Entry 7OHY (electron microscopy, 3.90 A resolution); this record covers chains 1 and e of the 26 polymer chains in the assembly.

Chain 1:
Molecule: 25S rRNA
Source organism: Saccharomyces cerevisiae S288C
Sequence (3396 nucleotides; numbered 1 to 3396 plus 87 insertion-coded residues; 87 numbers in that range are skipped by the numbering (no residue carries them; nothing is unmodelled there); the number before each row is that of its first residue; a row labelled like 990A-990Z holds insertion residues (990A, then the next letters in order)):
     1 GUUUGACCUCAAAUCAGGUAGGAGUACCCGCUGAACUUAAGCAUAUCAAU
    51 AAGCGGAGGAAAAGAAACCAACCGGGAUUGCCUUAGUAACGGCGAGUGAA
   101 GCGGCAAAAGCUCAAAUUUGAAAUCUGGUACCUUCGGUGCCCGAGUUGUA
   151 AUUUGGAGAGGGCAACUUUGGGGCCGUUCCUUGUCUAUGUUCCUUGGAAC
   201 AGGACGUCAUAGAGGGUGAGAAUCCCGUGUGGCGAGGAGUGCGGUUCUUU
   251 GUAAAGUGCCUUCGAAGAGUCGAGUUGUUUGGGAAUGCAGCUCUAAGUGG
   301 GUGGUAAAUUCCAUCUAAAGCUAAAUAUUGGCGAGAGACCGAUAGCGAAC
   351 AAGUACAGUGAUGGAAAGAUGAAAAGAACUUUGAAAAGAGAGUGAAAAAG
   401 UACGUGAAAUUGUUGAAAGGGAAGGGCAUUUGAUCAGACAUGGUGUUUUG
   451 UGCCCUCUGCUCCUUGUGGGUAGGGGAAUCUCGCAUUUCACUGGGCCAGC
   501 AUCAGUUUUGGUGGCAGGAUAAAUCCAUAGGAAUGUAGCUUGCCUCGGUA
   551 AGUAUUAUAGCCUGUGGGAAUACUGCCAGCUGGGACUGAGGACUGCGACG
   601 UAAGUCAAGGAUGCUGGCAUAAUGGUUAUAUGCCGCCCGUCUUGAAACAC
   651 GGACCAAGGAGUCUAACGUCUAUGCGAGUGUUUGGGUGUAAAACCCAUAC
   701 GCGUAAUGAAAGUGAACGUAGGUUGGGGCCUCGCAAGAGGUGCACAAUCG
   751 ACCGAUCCUGAUGUCUUCGGAUGGAUUUGAGUAAGAGCAUAGCUGUUGGG
   801 ACCCGAAAGAUGGUGAACUAUGCCUGAAUAGGGUGAAGCCAGAGGAAACU
   851 CUGGUGGAGGCUCGUAGCGGUUCUGACGUGCAAAUCGAUCGUCGAAUUUG
   901 GGUAUAGGGGCGAAAGACUAAUCGAACCAUCUAGUAGCUGGUUCCUGCCG
   951 AAGUUUCCCUCAGGAUAGCAGAAGCUCGUAUCAGUUUUAU
990A-990Z GAGGUAAAGCGAAUGAUUAGAGGUUC
991A-991Z CGGGGUCGAAAUGACCUUGACCUAUU
992A-992Z CUCAAACUUUAAAUAUGUAAGAAGUC
993A-993I CUUGUUACU
  1060 UAA
  1081 UUGAACGUGGACAUUUGAAUGAAGAGCUUUUAGUGGGCCAUUUUUGGUAA
  1131 GCAGAACUGGCGAUGCGGGAUGAACCGAACGUAGAGUUAAGGUGCCGGAA
  1181 UACACGCUCAUCAGACACCACAAAAGGUGUUAGUUCAUCUAGACAGCCGG
  1231 ACGGUGGCCAUGGAAGUCGGAAUCCGCUAAGGAGUGUGUAACAACUCACC
  1281 GGCCGAAUGAACUAGCCCUGAAAAUGGAUGGCGCUCAAGCGUGUUACCUA
  1331 UACUCUACCGUCAGGGUUGAUAUGAUGCCCUGACGAGUAGGCAGGCGUGG
  1381 AGGUCAGUGACGAAGCCUAGACCGUAAGGUCGGGUCGAACGGCCUCUAGU
  1431 GCAGAUCUUGGUGGUAGUAGCAAAUAUUCAAAUGAGAACUUUGAAGACUG
  1481 AAGUGGGGAAAGGUUCCACGUCAACAGCAGUUGGACGUGGGUUAGUCGAU
  1531 CCUAAGAGAUGGGGAAGCUCCGUUUCAAAGGCCUGAUUUUAUGCAGGCCA
  1581 CCAUCGAAAGGGAAUCCGGUUAAGAUUCCGGAACCUGGAUAUGGAUUCUU
  1631 CACGGUAACGUAACUGAAUGUGGAGACGUCGGCGCGAGCCCUGGGAGGAG
  1681 UUAUCUUUUCUUCUUAACAGCUUAUCACCCCGGAAUUGGUUUAUCCGGAG
  1731 AUGGGGUCUUAUGGCUGGAAGAGGCCAGCACCUUUGCUGGCUCCGGUGCG
  1781 CUUGUGACGGCCCGUGAAAAUCCACAGGAAGGAAUAGUUUUCAUGCCAGG
  1831 UCGUACUGAUAACCGCAGCAGGUCUCCAAGGUGAACAGCCUCUAGUUGAU
  1881 AGAAUAAUGUAGAUAAGGGAAGUCGGCAAAAUAGAUCCGUAACUUCGGGA
  1931 UAAGGAUUGGCUCUAAGGGUCGGGUAGUGAGGGCCUUGGUCAGACGCAGC
  1981 GGGCGUGCUUGUGGACUGCUUGGUGGGGCUUGCUCUGCUAGGCGGACUAC
  2031 UUGCGUGCCUUGUUGUAGACGGCCUUGGUAGGUCUCUUGUAGACCGUCGC
  2081 UUGCUACAAUUAACGAUCAACUUAGAACUGGUACGGACAAGGGGAAUCUG
  2131 ACUGUCUAAUUAAAACAUAGCAUUGCGAUGGUCAGAAAGUGAUGUUGACG
  2181 CAAUGUGAUUUCUGCCCAGUGCUCUGAAUGUCAAAGUGAAGAAAUUCAAC
  2231 CAAGCGCGGGUAAACGGCGGGAGUAACUAUGACUCUCUUAAGGUAGCCAA
  2281 AUGCCUCGUCAUCUAAUUAGUGACGCGCAUGAAUGGAUUAACGAGAUUCC
  2331 CACUGUCCCUAUCUACUAUCUAGCGAAACCACAGCCAAGGGAACGGGCUU
  2381 GGCAGAAUCAGCGGGGAAAGAAGACCCUGUUGAGCUUGACUCUAGUUUGA
  2431 CAUUGUGAAGAGACAUAGAGGGUGUAGAAUAAGUGGGAGCUUCGGCGCCA
  2481 GUGAAAUACCACUACCUUUAUAGUUUCUUUACUUAUUCAAUGAAGCGGAG
  2531 CUGGAAUUCAUUUUCCACGUUCUAGCAUUCAAGGUCCCAUUCGGGGCUGA
  2581 UCCGGGUUGAAGACAUUGUCAGGUGGGGAGUUUGGCUGGGGCGGCACAUC
  2631 UGUUAAACGAUAACGCAGAUGUCCUAAGGGGGGCUCAUGGAGAACAGAAA
  2681 UCUCCAGUAGAACAAAAGGGUAAAAGCCCCCUUGAUUUUGAUUUUCAGUG
  2731 UGAAUACAAACCAUGAAAGUGUGGCCUAUCGAUCCUUUAGUCCCUCGGAA
  2781 UUUGAGGCUAGAGGUGCCAGAAAAGUUACCACAGGGAUAACUGGCUUGUG
  2831 GCAGUCAAGCGUUCAUAGCGACAUUGCUUUUUGAUUCUUCGAUGUCGGCU
  2881 CUUCCUAUCAUACCGAAGCAGAAUUCGGUAAGCGUUGGAUUGUUCACCCA
  2931 CUAAUAGGGAACGUGAGCUGGGUUUAGACCGUCGUGAGACAGGUUAGUUU
  2981 UACCCUACUGAUGAAUGUUACCGCAAUAGUAAUUGAACUUAGUACGAGAG
  3031 GAACAGUUCAUUCGGAUAAUUGGUUUUUGCGGCUGUCUGAUCAGGCAUUG
  3081 CCGCGAAGCUACCAUCCGCUGGAUUAUGGCUGAACGCCUCUAAGUCAGAA
  3131 UCCAUGCUAGAACGCGGUGAUUUCUUUGCUCCACACAAUAUAGAUGGAUA
  3181 CGAAUAAGGCGUCCUUGUGGCGUCGCUGAACCAUAGCAGGCUAGCAACGG
  3231 UGCACUUGGCGGAAAGGCCUUGGGUGCUUGCUGGCGAAUUGCAAUGUCAU
  3281 UUUGCGUGGGGAUAAAUCAUUUGUAUACGACUUAGAUGUACAACGGGGUA
  3331 UUGUAAGCAGUAGAGUAGCCUUGUUGUUACGAUCUGCUGAGAUUAAGCCU
  3381 UUGUUGUCUGAUUUGU
Not modelled in the structure: 40-42, 165, 306-309, 462-470, 709-711, 761-769, 780, 818-924, 937, 990A-990Z, 991A-991Z, 992A-992Z, 993A-993I, 1081-1096, 1197-1200, 1301-1308, 1352, 1452-2351, 2373, 2394-2829, 2837-2847, 2859-2889, 2912-2982, 3078-3079, 3377

Chain e:
Molecule: 60S ribosomal protein L32
Source organism: Saccharomyces cerevisiae (strain ATCC 204508 / S288c)
Reference sequence: P38061 (RL32_YEAST); residues 1-130 here = UniProt positions 1-130
Sequence (130 residues; each row starts with the number of its first residue):
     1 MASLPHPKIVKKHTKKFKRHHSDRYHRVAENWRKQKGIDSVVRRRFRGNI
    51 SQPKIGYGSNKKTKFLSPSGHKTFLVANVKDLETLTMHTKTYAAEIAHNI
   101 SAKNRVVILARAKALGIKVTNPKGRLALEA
Not modelled in the structure: 1-3, 129-130
UniProt features mapped onto this chain:
  - modified residue: Ser40 (Phosphoserine)

How chain 1 and chain e interact:
Pairs across the interface (124):
  A408(1) with His26(e), hydrogen bond to the sugar
  A423(1) with Arg24(e), hydrogen bond to the base
  G424(1) with Asp23(e), sugar contact; Arg24(e), base contact
  G425(1) with Asp23(e), sugar contact; Gly48(e), hydrogen bond to the base; Ile50(e), sugar contact
  G426(1) with Gly48(e), sugar contact; Asn49(e), sugar contact; Ile50(e), sugar contact
  A428(1) with Lys15(e), salt bridge to the phosphate
  G437(1) with Lys123(e), salt bridge to the phosphate
  A440(1) with His6(e), base contact; Lys118(e), salt bridge to the phosphate
  U441(1) with Lys113(e), sugar contact
  G442(1) with Lys113(e), salt bridge to the phosphate
  G494(1) with His6(e), phosphate contact
  G495(1) with Pro5(e), phosphate contact; His6(e), salt bridge to the phosphate
  G591(1) with Lys62(e), salt bridge to the phosphate
  U626(1) with Lys15(e), phosphate contact
  C634(1) with Arg47(e), hydrogen bond to the phosphate; Gly48(e), sugar contact
  G635(1) with Arg47(e), salt bridge to the phosphate
  C637(1) with His21(e), phosphate contact
  C638(1) with His20(e), salt bridge to the phosphate; His21(e), salt bridge to the phosphate
  G639(1) with Gln35(e), phosphate contact; Gly37(e), phosphate contact; Ser40(e), phosphate contact
  U640(1) with Gly37(e), phosphate contact
  G652(1) with Tyr25(e), base contact
  C655(1) with His26(e), hydrogen bond to the phosphate; Arg27(e), salt bridge to the phosphate
  C944(1) with Arg33(e), salt bridge to the phosphate
  C945(1) with Trp32(e), phosphate contact; Arg33(e), phosphate contact; Lys34(e), hydrogen bond to the phosphate
  U946(1) with Trp32(e), hydrogen bond to the phosphate; Lys34(e), salt bridge to the phosphate; Pro53(e), phosphate contact
  G947(1) with Lys54(e), phosphate contact; Ile55(e), hydrogen bond to the phosphate
  U1144(1) with Arg43(e), salt bridge to the phosphate
  G1145(1) with Arg44(e), salt bridge to the phosphate; Arg45(e), hydrogen bond to the sugar; Phe46(e), phosphate contact
  C1146(1) with Phe46(e), phosphate contact; Arg47(e), hydrogen bond to the phosphate
  G1147(1) with Arg47(e), salt bridge to the phosphate
  C1160(1) with Arg45(e), hydrogen bond to the base
  G1161(1) with Lys54(e), phosphate contact; Ile55(e), sugar contact; Gly56(e), hydrogen bond to the sugar
  U1162(1) with Lys12(e), sugar contact; Lys54(e), salt bridge to the phosphate; Gly56(e), sugar contact; Tyr57(e), sugar contact
  C1338(1) with Lys12(e), hydrogen bond to the sugar; Gly58(e), hydrogen bond to the sugar; Asn60(e), phosphate contact
  C1339(1) with Ile55(e), base contact; Gly58(e), sugar contact; Ser59(e), sugar contact; Asn60(e), phosphate contact; Lys61(e), salt bridge to the phosphate
  G1340(1) with Ile55(e), sugar contact; Lys61(e), salt bridge to the phosphate
  G1365(1) with Ile55(e), base contact
  A1366(1) with Arg45(e), hydrogen bond to the sugar
  G1367(1) with Arg45(e), salt bridge to the phosphate
  U1368(1) with Arg43(e), sugar contact
  A1386(1) with Lys80(e), salt bridge to the phosphate
  G1387(1) with Asn78(e), phosphate contact
  U1388(1) with Asn78(e), hydrogen bond to the phosphate; Asn99(e), hydrogen bond to the sugar; Ile100(e), phosphate contact
  G1389(1) with Asn99(e), sugar contact; Ile100(e), phosphate contact; Ser101(e), hydrogen bond to the phosphate; Asn104(e), phosphate contact
  A1390(1) with Ser101(e), hydrogen bond to the phosphate
  C1391(1) with Ser101(e), sugar contact; Lys103(e), base contact
  G1392(1) with Ser101(e), phosphate contact; Ala102(e), phosphate contact; Arg125(e), salt bridge to the phosphate
  A1393(1) with Asn99(e), phosphate contact; Arg125(e), salt bridge to the phosphate
  A1394(1) with His98(e), salt bridge to the phosphate
  C1403(1) with Lys11(e), salt bridge to the phosphate; Phe65(e), hydrogen bond to the phosphate
  G1404(1) with Lys11(e), salt bridge to the phosphate; Ser59(e), phosphate contact; Thr63(e), phosphate contact; Lys64(e), phosphate contact; Phe65(e), hydrogen bond to the phosphate
  U1405(1) with Pro53(e), sugar contact; Lys54(e), base contact; Ile55(e), hydrogen bond to the base; Tyr57(e), phosphate contact; Gly58(e), base contact; Ser59(e), phosphate contact
  A1406(1) with Phe17(e), phosphate contact
  A1407(1) with Arg33(e), phosphate contact
  G1408(1) with Asn31(e), hydrogen bond to the phosphate; Arg33(e), salt bridge to the phosphate
  U1410(1) with Leu75(e), phosphate contact; Glu95(e), hydrogen bond to the sugar
  C1411(1) with Glu95(e), sugar contact; Ile96(e), sugar contact; Ala97(e), phosphate contact; His98(e), salt bridge to the phosphate; Asn121(e), hydrogen bond to the phosphate
  G1412(1) with His98(e), phosphate contact; Arg105(e), salt bridge to the phosphate; Gly124(e), phosphate contact
  G1413(1) with Arg125(e), hydrogen bond to the phosphate
  A1433(1) with Arg19(e), salt bridge to the phosphate; His20(e), hydrogen bond to the base; His21(e), base contact; Tyr25(e), base contact; Arg27(e), hydrogen bond to the base; Val28(e), base contact
Other interface residues (no listed pair), chain 1 (72 interface residues in all): A409, C427, G493, G590, C641, C654, A1163, C1385, C1402, G1434, A2361, C2362
Other interface residues (no listed pair), chain e (72 interface residues in all): Leu4, Thr14, Ile38, Asp39, Val41, Leu66, Pro68, Ala77, Asp81

In short:
The chain 1/chain e interface involves 72 residues from each chain; the contacts include 28 hydrogen bonds and
29 salt bridges. Polar contacts include A423(1)-Arg24(e), G425(1)-Gly48(e) and C1160(1)-Arg45(e).
Chain 1 is 25S rRNA (Saccharomyces cerevisiae S288C) and chain e is 60S ribosomal protein L32 (Saccharomyces
cerevisiae (strain ATCC 204508 / S288c)); the structure, Nog1-TAP associated immature ribosomal particles from
S. cerevisiae after rpL34 expression shut down, population B, was determined by electron microscopy, deposited
together with 7OF1 and 7OHU.
